PDB entry 7M1Q | electron microscopy, 2.92 A resolution | chain A

# Chain A
Name: Retinal-specific phospholipid-transporting ATPase ABCA4
From: Homo sapiens
Notes: EC 7.6.2.1
Reference sequence: P78363 (ABCA4_HUMAN); residues 1-2273 here = UniProt positions 1-2273
Sequence (2273 residues; numbered 1 to 2273; the number before each row is that of its first residue):
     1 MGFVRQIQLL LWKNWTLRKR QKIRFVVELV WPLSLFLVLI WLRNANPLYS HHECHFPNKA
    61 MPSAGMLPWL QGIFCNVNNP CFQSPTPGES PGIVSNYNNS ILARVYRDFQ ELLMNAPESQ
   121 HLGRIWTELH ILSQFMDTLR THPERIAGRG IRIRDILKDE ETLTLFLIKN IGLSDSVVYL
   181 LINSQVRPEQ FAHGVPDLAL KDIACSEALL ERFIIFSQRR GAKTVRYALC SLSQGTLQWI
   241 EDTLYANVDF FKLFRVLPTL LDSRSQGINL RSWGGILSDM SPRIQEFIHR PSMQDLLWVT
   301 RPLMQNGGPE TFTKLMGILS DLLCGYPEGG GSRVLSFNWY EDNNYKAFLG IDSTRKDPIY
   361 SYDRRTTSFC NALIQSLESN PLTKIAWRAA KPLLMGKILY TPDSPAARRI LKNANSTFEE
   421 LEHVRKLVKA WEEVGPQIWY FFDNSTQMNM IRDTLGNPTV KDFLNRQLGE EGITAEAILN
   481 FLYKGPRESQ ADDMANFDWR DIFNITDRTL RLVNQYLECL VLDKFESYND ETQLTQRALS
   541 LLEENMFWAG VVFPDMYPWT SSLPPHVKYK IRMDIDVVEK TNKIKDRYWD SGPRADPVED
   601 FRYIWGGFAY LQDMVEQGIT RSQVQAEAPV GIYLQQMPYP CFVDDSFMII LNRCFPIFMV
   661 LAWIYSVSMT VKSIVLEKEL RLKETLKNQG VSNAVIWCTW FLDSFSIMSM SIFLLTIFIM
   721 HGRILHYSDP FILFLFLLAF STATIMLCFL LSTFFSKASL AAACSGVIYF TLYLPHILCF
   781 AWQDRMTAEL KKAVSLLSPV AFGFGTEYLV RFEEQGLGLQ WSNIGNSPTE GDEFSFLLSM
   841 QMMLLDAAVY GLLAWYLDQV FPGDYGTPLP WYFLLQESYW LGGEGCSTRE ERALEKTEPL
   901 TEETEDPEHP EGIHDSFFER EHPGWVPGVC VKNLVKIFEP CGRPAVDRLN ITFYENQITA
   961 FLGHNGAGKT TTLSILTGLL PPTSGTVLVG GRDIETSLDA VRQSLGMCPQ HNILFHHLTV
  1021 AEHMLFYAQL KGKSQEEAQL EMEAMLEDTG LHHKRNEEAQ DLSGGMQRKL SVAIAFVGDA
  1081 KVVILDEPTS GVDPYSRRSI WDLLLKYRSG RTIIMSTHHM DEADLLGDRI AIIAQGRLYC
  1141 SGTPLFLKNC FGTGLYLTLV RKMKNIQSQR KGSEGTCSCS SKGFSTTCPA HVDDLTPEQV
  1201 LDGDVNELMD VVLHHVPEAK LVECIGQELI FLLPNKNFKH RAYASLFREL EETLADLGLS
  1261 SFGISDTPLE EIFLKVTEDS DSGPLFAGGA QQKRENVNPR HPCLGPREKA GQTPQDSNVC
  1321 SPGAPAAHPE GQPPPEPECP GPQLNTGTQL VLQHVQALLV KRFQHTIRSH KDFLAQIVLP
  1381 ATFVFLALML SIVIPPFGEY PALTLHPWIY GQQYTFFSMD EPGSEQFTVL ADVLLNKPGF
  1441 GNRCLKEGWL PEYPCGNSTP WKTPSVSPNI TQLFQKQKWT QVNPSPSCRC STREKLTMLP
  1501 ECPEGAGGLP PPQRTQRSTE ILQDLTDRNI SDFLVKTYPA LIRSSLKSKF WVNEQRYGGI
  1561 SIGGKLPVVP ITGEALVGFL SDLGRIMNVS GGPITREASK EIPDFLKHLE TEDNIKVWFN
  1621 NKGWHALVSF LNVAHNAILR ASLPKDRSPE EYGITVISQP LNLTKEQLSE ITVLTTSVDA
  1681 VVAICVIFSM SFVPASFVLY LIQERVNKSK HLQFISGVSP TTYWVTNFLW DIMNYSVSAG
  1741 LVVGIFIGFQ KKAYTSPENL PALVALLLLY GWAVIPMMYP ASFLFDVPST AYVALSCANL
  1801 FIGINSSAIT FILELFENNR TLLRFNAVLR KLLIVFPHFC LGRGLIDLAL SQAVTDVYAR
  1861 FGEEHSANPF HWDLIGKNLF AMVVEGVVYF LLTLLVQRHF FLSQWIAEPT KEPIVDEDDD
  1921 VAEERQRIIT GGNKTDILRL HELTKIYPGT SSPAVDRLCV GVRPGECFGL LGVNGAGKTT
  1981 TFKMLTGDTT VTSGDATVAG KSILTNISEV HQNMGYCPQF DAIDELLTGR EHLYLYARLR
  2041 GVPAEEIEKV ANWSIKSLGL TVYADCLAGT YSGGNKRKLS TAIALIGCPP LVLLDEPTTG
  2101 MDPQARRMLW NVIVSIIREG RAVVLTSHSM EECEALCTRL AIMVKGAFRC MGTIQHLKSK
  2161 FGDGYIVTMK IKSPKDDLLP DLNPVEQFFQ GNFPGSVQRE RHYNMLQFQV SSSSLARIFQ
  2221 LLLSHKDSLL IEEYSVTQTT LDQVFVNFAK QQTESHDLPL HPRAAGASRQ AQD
Disordered / not traced: 1-2, 190-236, 874-948, 1151-1153, 1160-1200, 1218-1222, 1232-1235, 1278-1340, 1899-1961, 2143-2152, 2170-2177, 2194-2200, 2211-2215, 2230-2233, 2249-2273
Cystine bridges: Cys54-Cys81, Cys75-Cys324, Cys370-Cys519, Cys641-Cys1490, Cys1488-Cys1502
Glycans and other covalent adducts: N-acetylglucosamine (NAG) linked to Asn98, Asn415, Asn444, Asn504, Asn1469, Asn1588, Asn1662; glycan linked to Asn1529
Metal / ion sites: Mg2+: Ser336, Asn338
Small-molecule neighbours: N-ret-PE (HZL; [(2S)-3-[2-[(E)-[(2E,4E,6E,8E)-3,7-dimethyl-9-(2,6,6-trimethylcyclohexen-1-yl)nona-2,4,6,8-tetraenylidene]amino]ethoxy-oxidanyl-phosphoryl]oxy-2-[(Z)-octadec-9-enoyl]oxy-propyl] (Z)-octadec-9-enoate): Trp41, Leu42, Ala45, Asn46, Trp339, Tyr340, Glu341, Tyr345, Phe348, Leu349, Arg587, Tyr588, Ile649, Ile650, Arg653, Phe1397, Phe1550, Val1673, Leu1674, Ser1677, Val1678, Val1681, Phe1811, Leu1815
UniProt features mapped onto this chain:
  - region: Val2244 to Ala2249 (Essential for ATP binding and ATPase activity)
  - binding site (Mg(2+)): Ser336, Asn338, Thr970, Thr1979
  - binding site (an N-all-trans-retinylidenephosphatidylethanolamine): Arg587, Arg653
  - binding site (ATP): Phe938, Gly966, Lys969, Thr971, Gln1010, Lys1054, Gly1064, Gly1065, His1118, Asn1974, Gly1975, Lys1978, Thr1979, Thr1980, Gly2073
  - site: Lys1309 (Cleavage)
  - modified residue: Thr901 (Phosphothreonine), Ser1185 (Phosphoserine), Thr1313 (Phosphothreonine), Ser1317 (Phosphoserine)
  - glycosylation (N-linked (GlcNAc...) asparagine): Asn98, Asn415, Asn444, Asn504, Asn1469, Asn1529, Asn1588, Asn1662
  - natural variant: Leu11 (L11P: In FFM), Lys13 to Trp15 (deletion: In STGD1), Asn14 (N14K: In STGD1; uncertain significance), Arg18 (R18P: In STGD1; uncertain significance; R18W: In STGD1), Gln21 to Asp2273 (deletion: In STGD1; uncertain significance), Arg24 (R24H: In STGD1; uncertain significance), Glu53 to Asp2273 (deletion: In CORD3; uncertain significance), Cys54 (C54Y: In STGD1), His55 (H55R: In CORD3; uncertain significance), Asn58 (N58K: In STGD1), Ala60 (A60E: In STGD1; A60T: In STGD1; A60V: In STGD1), Ser63 (S63P: In CORD3; uncertain significance), 314 further natural variant entries in UniProt
  - mutagenesis: Tyr345 (Y345A: Loss of N-Ret-PE-stimulated ATPase activity. No effect on basal ATPase activity; Y345C: Loss of N-Ret-PE-stimulated ATPase activity. No effect on basal ATPase activity ...), Arg587 (R587A: Loss of N-Ret-PE-stimulated ATPase activity. No effect on basal ATPase activity. Decreased N-retinylidene-phosphatidylethanolamine flippase activity ...), Gly863 (Reduced retinal-stimulated ATP hydrolysis), Pro940 (P940R: Decreases 11-cis-Retinal binding affinity by 50%), Asn965 (N965A: No significant effect on basal ATPase activity. Decreased N-Ret-PE-stimulated ATPase activity; N965D/K: Decreased N-Ret-PE binding to 50%-63% of wild-type values ...), Gly966 (G966D: Abolishes basal and retinal-stimulated ATP hydrolysis), Lys969 (K969M: Abolishes basal and retinal-stimulated ATP hydrolysis; K969M: Inhibits ATPase activity; when associated with M-1978. Decreases translocase activity; when associated with M-1978 ...), Glu1087 (E1087Q: Severely decreased basal ATPase activity and loss of N-Ret-PE-stimulated ATPase activity. Does not affect protein folding; when associated with Q-2096 ...), Cys1502 (C1502R: Moderately decreased protein abundance. Moderately decreased ATPase activity. Moderately decreased phospholipid translocase activity), Gln1703 (Q1703K: Decreased solubility. Loss of cytoplasmic vesicle localization. Severely decreased basal and N-Ret-PE-induced ATPase activity ...), His1838 (H1838R: Severely decreases solubility. Loss of cytoplasmic vesicle localization. Decreases basal ATPase activity below 50%. Severe decrease of N-Ret-PE-induced stimulation in ATPase activity ...), Asn1974 (N1974D/K/Y: Decreased basal ATPase activity and loss of N-Ret-PE-stimulated ATPase activity; N1974D: Decreased N-Ret-PE binding to 25% of wild-type values ...), 6 further mutagenesis entries in UniProt
From the paper describing this entry:
  - binding site for N-ret-PE: Leu42, Trp339, Tyr340, Tyr345, Phe348, Arg587, Ile649, Ile650, Arg653, Phe1397, Leu1674, Ser1677, Leu1815
  - contacts within the chain: Tyr588-Ile649, Thr716-Phe734, Gln1376-Ser1696 (hydrogen bond)
  - disease-associated variants - W339G, Y345C, R653C: unchanged expression
  - mutagenesis - Y345A, R587A: unchanged expression
  - disease-associated variants - W339G, Y345C: decreased catalytic activity on N-ret-PE
  - mutagenesis - R587A: decreased catalytic activity on N-ret-PE
  - mutagenesis - R587A (Kd = 16.8 +/- 24.6 uM): decreased binding to N-ret-PE
  - disease-associated variants - W339G (Kd of 4.0 +/- 0.5), Y345C (Kd of 12.6 +/- 7.3 uM): decreased binding to N-ret-PE
  - disease-associated variants - R653C: decreased binding to N-ret-PE (citing earlier work)
  - specificity-determining residues: Phe348, Arg587, Leu1674 (by similarity / conservation)
  - disease-associated variants - W339G, Y345C, R653C: abolished catalytic activity on ATR
  - mutagenesis - R587A: decreased catalytic activity on ATR
  - mutagenesis - Y345A: abolished catalytic activity on ATR
  - disease-associated variants - T716M, C764Y: decreased binding to N-Ret-PE (citing earlier work)
  - disease-associated variants - C54Y, C75G, C519R, C641S, C1455R, C1490Y (citing earlier work)

# Overview
Chain A binds N-ret-PE. N-acetylglucosamine is covalently linked to Asn98, Asn415, Asn444, Asn504, Asn1469 and
Asn1588 and 1 more. From the paper: a binding site for N-ret-PE at Leu42, Trp339 and Tyr340 among others;
R587A, W339G and Y345C, among others, reduce binding to N-ret-PE; 7 substitutions were tested in all.
Chain A is Retinal-specific phospholipid-transporting ATPase ABCA4 (Homo sapiens); the structure, Human ABCA4
structure in complex with N-ret-PE, was determined by electron microscopy, deposited together with 7M1P.
